PDB entry 6W22 | electron microscopy, 3.00 A resolution | chains C and X of the 7 polymer chains in the assembly

== Chain C ==
Molecule: ATP-dependent Clp protease ATP-binding subunit ClpA
Organism: Escherichia coli (strain K12)
UniProt: P0ABH9 (CLPA_ECOLI); numbering as in UniProt (aligned over 1-758)
Chain sequence (758 residues; row label = number of the first residue in the row):
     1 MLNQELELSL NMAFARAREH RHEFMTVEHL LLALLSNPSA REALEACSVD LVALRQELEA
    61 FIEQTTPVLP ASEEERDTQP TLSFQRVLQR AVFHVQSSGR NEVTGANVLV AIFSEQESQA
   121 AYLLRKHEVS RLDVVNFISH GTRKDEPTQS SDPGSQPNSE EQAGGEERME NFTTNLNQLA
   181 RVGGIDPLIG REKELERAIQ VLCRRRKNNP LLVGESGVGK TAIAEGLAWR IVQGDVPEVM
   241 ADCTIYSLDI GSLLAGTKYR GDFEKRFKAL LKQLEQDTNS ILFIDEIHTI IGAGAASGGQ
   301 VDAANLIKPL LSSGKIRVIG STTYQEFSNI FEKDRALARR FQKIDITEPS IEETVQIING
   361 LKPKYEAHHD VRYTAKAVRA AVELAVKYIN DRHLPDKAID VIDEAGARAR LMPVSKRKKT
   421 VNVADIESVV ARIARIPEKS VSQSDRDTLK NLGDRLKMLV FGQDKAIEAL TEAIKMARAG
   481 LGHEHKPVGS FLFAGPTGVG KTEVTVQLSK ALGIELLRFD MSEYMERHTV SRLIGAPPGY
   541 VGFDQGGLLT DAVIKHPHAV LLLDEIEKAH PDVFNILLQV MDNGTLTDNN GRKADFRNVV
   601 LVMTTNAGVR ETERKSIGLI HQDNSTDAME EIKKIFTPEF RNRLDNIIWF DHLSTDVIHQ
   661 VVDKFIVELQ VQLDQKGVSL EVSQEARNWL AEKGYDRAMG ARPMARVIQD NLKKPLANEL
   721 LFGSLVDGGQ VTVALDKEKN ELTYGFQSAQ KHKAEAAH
Disordered / not traced: 1-168, 747-758
Small-molecule neighbours:
  - ATP (adenosine-5'-triphosphate), molecule 1: Pro187, Leu188, Ile189, Arg191, Ser216, Gly217, Val218, Gly219, Lys220, Thr221, Ala222, Thr323, Ile357, Leu361, Pro395, Asp396, Ile399
  - ATP, molecule 2: Ala336, Arg339, Arg340
  - ATP, molecule 3: Leu459, Val460, Phe461, Thr497, Gly498, Val499, Gly500, Lys501, Thr502, Glu503, Glu565, Asn606, Leu653, Val657, Val661, Lys664, Phe665, Ala701, Arg702
Curated features (UniProtKB/Swiss-Prot):
  - binding site (ATP): Gly214 to Thr221, Gly495 to Thr502
Reported in the primary citation:
  - binding site for RepA, green fluorescent protein fusion (chain X): Tyr259, Tyr540, Val541

== Chain X ==
Molecule: RepA, green fluorescent protein fusion
Organism: synthetic construct
Chain sequence (24 residues; each row starts with the number of its first residue; X marks 24 residues of unknown identity (built as UNK)):
     1 XXXXXXXXXX XXXXXXXXXX XXXX

== Chain C / chain X interface ==
Chain C residues in contact with chain X, 9 residues: Lys258, Tyr259, Arg260, Ala295, Ala296, His528, Gly539, Tyr540, Val541

== Summary ==
No residue of chain C is in contact with chain X. Chain C binds 3 copies of ATP. UniProt lists 16 ATP-binding
residues on chain C. From the paper: a binding site for RepA, green fluorescent protein fusion (chain X) at
Tyr259(C), Tyr540(C) and Val541(C).
Here chain C is ATP-dependent Clp protease ATP-binding subunit ClpA (Escherichia coli (strain K12)) and chain
X is RepA, green fluorescent protein fusion (synthetic construct). Entry 6W22 (ClpA Engaged1 State bound to
RepA-GFP (ClpA Focused Refinement)) was determined by electron microscopy together with 6UQE, 6UQO, 6W1Z,
6W20, 6W21, 6W23 and 6W24 from the same study.
